8J5P - chains A and M of the 36 polymer chains in the assembly; structure by electron microscopy, 3.10 A resolution.

# Chain A
Protein: Alpha subunit of light-harvesting 1
Organism: Roseiflexus castenholzii DSM 13941
UniProt: Q83XD1 (Q83XD1_9CHLR); residues 1-42 here = UniProt positions 1-42
Sequence (42 residues; row label = number of the first residue in the row):
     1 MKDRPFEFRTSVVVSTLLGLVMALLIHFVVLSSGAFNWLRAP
Unresolved in the structure: 1-3, 42
Small-molecule neighbours:
  - bacteriochlorophyll a (BCL), molecule 1: Arg4, Phe6, Glu7, Phe8, Ser11, Val12, Ser15
  - bacteriochlorophyll a (BCL), molecule 2: Phe6, Thr10, Ser11, Val14, Ser15, Leu18, Ile26
  - bacteriochlorophyll a (BCL), molecule 3: Val12, Val13, Thr16, Gly19, Leu20, Ala23, His27, Val30, Trp38
  - bacteriochlorophyll a (BCL), molecule 4: Gly19, Met22, Ala23, Ile26, His27, Val30, Phe36
  - beta,psi-caroten-4-one (KGD), molecule 1: Pro5, Phe6, Ser11
  - beta,psi-caroten-4-one (KGD), molecule 2: Val12, Ser15, Thr16, Leu18, Gly19, Met22, Leu25, Val29
  - beta,psi-caroten-4-one (KGD), molecule 3: Leu20, Ala23, Leu24, His27, Phe28, Trp38

# Chain M
Protein: Reaction center protein M chain
Organism: Roseiflexus castenholzii DSM 13941
UniProt: A7NQE8 (A7NQE8_ROSCS); numbering as in UniProt (aligned over 335-641)
Sequence (307 residues; row label = number of the first residue in the row):
   335 PIDLHDEEYRDGLEGTIAKPPGHVGWMQRLLGEGQVGPIYVGLWGVISFI
   385 TFFASAFIILVDYGRQVGWNPIIYLREFWNLAVYPPPTEYGLSWNVPWDK
   435 GGAWLAATFFLHISVLTWWARLYTRAKATGVGTQLAWGFASALSLYFVIY
   485 LFHPLALGNWSAAPGHGFRAILDWTNYVSIHWGNFYYNPFHMLSIFFLLG
   535 STLLLAMHGATIVATSKWKSEMEFTEMMAEGPGTQRAQLFWRWVMGWNAN
   585 SYNIHIWAWWFAAFTAITGAIGLFLSGTLVPDWYAWGETAKIVAPWPNPD
   635 WAQYVFR
Unresolved in the structure: 641
Metal / ion sites: Fe ion: His542, Glu557, His589 (shared with 1 residue of chain L)
Small-molecule neighbours:
  - bacteriochlorophyll a (BCL), molecule 1: Phe386, Leu445, Val449, Ala476, Leu479, Tyr480, Ile483, Trp508, Thr509, Asn510, Val512, Ser513, Phe519, Tyr520, Asn522, His525, Ser528, Ile529, Leu532, Gly603, Ala604, Gly606, Leu607
  - bacteriochlorophyll a (BCL), molecule 2: Thr509, Tyr520, Leu533
  - bacteriochlorophyll a (BCL), molecule 3: Tyr520, Met526, Ile529, Phe530, Leu533, Gly534
  - bacteriopheophytin b (BPB), molecule 1: Ser382, Phe383, Phe386, Ser448, Val449, Trp452, Leu456, Leu469, Gly472, Phe473, Ala476, Ala596, Ala600
  - bacteriopheophytin b (BPB), molecule 2: Phe386, Ser389, Ile393, Leu445, Tyr480, Tyr484, Pro498, His500, Phe502, Ile505, Leu506, Trp508, Thr509
  - bacteriopheophytin b (BPB), molecule 3: Leu533, Thr536, Leu537, Ala540, Met541, Trp575, Met579
  - Menaquinone 11 (MQE; 2-methyl-3-[(2E,6E,10E,14E,18E,22E,26E,30E,34E,38E)-3,7,11,15,19,23,27,31,35,39,43-undecamethyltetratetraconta-2,6,10,1 4,18,22,26,30,34,38,42-undecaen-1-yl]naphthalene-1,4-dione), molecule 1: Phe386, Ala390, Ile393, Leu394, Tyr397, Phe412, Trp413, His500, Gly501, Phe502, Ile505
  - Menaquinone 11 (MQE), molecule 2: Leu537, Leu538, Met541, His542, Thr545, Ile546, Thr568, Ala571, Gln572, Trp575, Met579, Trp581, Asn582, Ala583, Asn584, Ser585, Ile588, Trp591

# Chain A / chain M interface
Residue-residue contacts (19; chain A residue first):
  Glu7(A) - Asp345(M)
  Glu7(A) - Gly346(M)
  Glu7(A) - Leu347(M)  hydrogen bond (side chain-backbone)
  Arg9(A) - Leu347(M)
  Thr10(A) - Leu347(M)
  Leu17(A) - Val380(M)  hydrophobic
  Leu17(A) - Ile381(M)  hydrophobic
  Leu17(A) - Ile384(M)  hydrophobic
  Leu24(A) - Phe443(M)  hydrophobic
  Leu25(A) - Ile392(M)  hydrophobic
  Phe28(A) - Trp428(M)  hydrophobic
  Phe28(A) - Ala440(M)  hydrophobic
  Val29(A) - Trp432(M)  hydrophobic
  Leu31(A) - Trp428(M)
  Ser32(A) - Val430(M)
  Ser32(A) - Pro431(M)
  Ser32(A) - Trp432(M)
  Trp38(A) - Asn429(M)
  Leu39(A) - Asn429(M)  hydrogen bond (backbone-side chain)
Other interface residues (no listed pair), chain A (14 interface residues in all): Val13, Val21
Other interface residues (no listed pair), chain M (16 interface residues in all): Ala388, Phe444

# Summary
14 residues of chain A and 16 residues of chain M are in contact, with 2 hydrogen bonds. Polar pairs include
Glu7(A)-Leu347(M) and Leu39(A)-Asn429(M). Bound to chain A: 3 copies of beta,psi-caroten-4-one and 4 copies of
bacteriochlorophyll a.
Here chain A is Alpha subunit of light-harvesting 1 and chain M is Reaction center protein M chain, both from
Roseiflexus castenholzii DSM 13941. Entry 8J5P (Cryo-EM structure of native RC-LH complex from Roseiflexus
castenholzii at 2,000lux) was determined by electron microscopy (same publication as 8HJU, 8HJV and 8J5O).
